Entry 8ILB (electron microscopy, 3.00 A resolution); this record covers chains A and B of the 18 polymer chains in the assembly.

== Chain A (and B) ==
Protein: Ribulose bisphosphate carboxylase large chain
From: Synechococcus elongatus PCC 6301
Notes: EC 4.1.1.39; chain B of this document is another copy of the same molecule, construct and numbering; everything in this record applies to it too
UniProtKB: P00880 (RBL_SYNP6); residue numbers follow UniProt; this construct covers 1-472
Sequence (472 residues; row label = number of the first residue in the row):
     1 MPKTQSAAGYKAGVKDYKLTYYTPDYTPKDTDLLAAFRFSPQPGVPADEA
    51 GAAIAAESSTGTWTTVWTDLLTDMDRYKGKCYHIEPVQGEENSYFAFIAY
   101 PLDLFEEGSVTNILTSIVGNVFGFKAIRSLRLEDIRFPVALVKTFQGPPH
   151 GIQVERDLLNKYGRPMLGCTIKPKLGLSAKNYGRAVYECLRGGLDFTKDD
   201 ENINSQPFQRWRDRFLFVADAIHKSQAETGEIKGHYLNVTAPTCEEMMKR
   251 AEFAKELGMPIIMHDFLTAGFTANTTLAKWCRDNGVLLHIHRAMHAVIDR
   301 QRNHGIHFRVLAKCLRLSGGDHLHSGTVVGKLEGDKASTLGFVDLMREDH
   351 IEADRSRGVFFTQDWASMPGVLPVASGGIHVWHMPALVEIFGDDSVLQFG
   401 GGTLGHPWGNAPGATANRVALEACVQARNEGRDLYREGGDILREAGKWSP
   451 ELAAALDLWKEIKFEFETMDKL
Unresolved in the structure: 1-13, 470-472 (chain B: 1-15, 467-472)
Curated features (UniProtKB/Swiss-Prot):
  - motif: Glu461 to Glu467 (Interacts with RbcX2)
  - active site (Proton acceptor): Lys172, His291
  - binding site (substrate): Asn120, Thr170, Lys174, Arg292, His324, Ser376
  - binding site (Mg(2+)): Lys198, Asp200, Glu201
  - site: Lys331 (Transition state stabilizer)
  - modified residue: Lys198 (N6-carboxylysine)
  - mutagenesis: Glu49 (E49A/C: Does not form the RbcL8-(RbcX2)8 complex), Ala53 (A53H: Wild-type formation of the RbcL8-(RbcX2)8 complex), Trp67 to Leu71 (Alters the RbcL-RbcS interface, RbcS cannot displace RbcX2 from assembly intermediate), Glu106 (E106Q: Protein aggregates, forms RbcL2-RbcX(2)2 homodimer intermediate poorly), Ala126 (A126Y: Reduced formation of the RbcL8-(RbcX2)8 complex), Arg212 (R212S: Forms stable homodimer in presence of RbcX2 but does not form RbcL8 form), Glu461 to Leu472 (Remains bound to GroEL), Phe464 (F464A: Remains bound to GroEL), Phe466 (F466A: Remains bound to GroEL)

== How chain A and chain B interact ==
Pairs across the interface (98):
  Thr60(A) - Lys172(B)  hydrogen bond
  Thr62(A) - Lys172(B)
  Trp67(A) - Lys172(B)
  Trp67(A) - Leu404(B)
  Trp67(A) - Gly405(B)
  Tyr77(A) - Leu175(B)  hydrophobic
  Tyr77(A) - Gly176(B)
  Tyr77(A) - Phe208(B)
  Asp103(A) - Gln206(B)
  Asp103(A) - Pro207(B)
  Asp103(A) - Phe208(B)
  Leu104(A) - Leu175(B)  hydrophobic
  Leu104(A) - Gln206(B)  hydrogen bond (backbone-side chain)
  Glu106(A) - Asn204(B)
  Glu106(A) - Ser205(B)
  Glu106(A) - Pro242(B)
  Glu106(A) - Arg250(B)  salt bridge
  Glu107(A) - Arg210(B)  salt bridge
  Gly108(A) - Pro242(B)
  Ser109(A) - Pro242(B)
  Thr111(A) - Thr240(B)
  Thr111(A) - Thr268(B)
  Asn112(A) - Asn204(B)
  Asn112(A) - Gln206(B)  hydrogen bond
  Thr115(A) - Glu201(B)  hydrogen bond
  Thr115(A) - Ala293(B)
  Ser116(A) - Asn202(B)
  Val118(A) - Met294(B)  hydrophobic
  Gly119(A) - Met294(B)  hydrogen bond (backbone-backbone)
  Asn120(A) - Glu201(B)
  Phe122(A) - Ala296(B)
  Phe122(A) - Val297(B)  hydrophobic
  Phe122(A) - Arg300(B)
  Gly123(A) - Ala296(B)
  Phe124(A) - Arg300(B)  hydrogen bond (backbone-side chain)
  Lys125(A) - Arg300(B)
  Ile127(A) - Arg300(B)  hydrogen bond (backbone-side chain)
  Arg128(A) - Arg300(B)
  Arg128(A) - Gln301(B)  hydrogen bond (backbone-side chain)
  Pro173(A) - Trp67(B)
  Leu175(A) - Tyr77(B)
  Leu175(A) - Leu104(B)  hydrophobic
  Gly176(A) - Tyr77(B)
  Glu201(A) - Thr115(B)
  Asn204(A) - Glu106(B)
  Asn204(A) - Asn112(B)
  Ser205(A) - Glu106(B)  hydrogen bond
  Gln206(A) - Leu104(B)  hydrogen bond (side chain-backbone)
  Gln206(A) - Asn112(B)
  Phe208(A) - Asp103(B)
  Arg210(A) - Glu107(B)  salt bridge
  Ala241(A) - Thr272(B)  hydrogen bond (backbone-side chain)
  Pro242(A) - Gly108(B)
  Pro242(A) - Ser109(B)
  Pro242(A) - Thr272(B)
  Pro242(A) - Thr275(B)
  Thr243(A) - Thr272(B)
  Thr243(A) - Thr275(B)
  Thr243(A) - Thr276(B)
  Cys244(A) - Thr272(B)
  Cys244(A) - Thr276(B)  hydrogen bond (backbone-side chain)
  Glu245(A) - Thr276(B)
  Thr268(A) - Thr111(B)
  Thr268(A) - Thr115(B)  hydrogen bond
  Ala269(A) - Ala269(B)
  Ala269(A) - Gly270(B)
  Ala269(A) - Phe271(B)
  Ala269(A) - Thr272(B)
  Gly270(A) - Ala269(B)
  Gly270(A) - Gly270(B)
  Phe271(A) - Ala269(B)
  Thr272(A) - Ala241(B)
  Thr272(A) - Pro242(B)
  Thr272(A) - Thr243(B)
  Thr272(A) - Cys244(B)
  Thr272(A) - Ala269(B)
  Thr275(A) - Pro242(B)
  Thr275(A) - Thr243(B)
  Thr276(A) - Thr243(B)
  Thr276(A) - Cys244(B)  hydrogen bond (side chain-backbone)
  Thr276(A) - Glu245(B)
  Lys279(A) - Thr243(B)
  Met294(A) - Val118(B)  hydrophobic
  Met294(A) - Gly119(B)  hydrogen bond (backbone-backbone)
  Ala296(A) - Phe122(B)
  Ala296(A) - Gly123(B)
  Ala296(A) - His304(B)  hydrogen bond (backbone-side chain)
  Val297(A) - Phe122(B)  hydrophobic
  Val297(A) - Ile298(B)  hydrophobic
  Arg300(A) - Phe122(B)  hydrogen bond (side chain-backbone)
  Arg300(A) - Phe124(B)  hydrogen bond (side chain-backbone)
  Arg300(A) - Ile127(B)  hydrogen bond (side chain-backbone)
  Arg300(A) - Arg128(B)
  Gln301(A) - Arg128(B)
  Gln301(A) - His304(B)  hydrogen bond
  His304(A) - Ala296(B)  hydrogen bond (side chain-backbone)
  His304(A) - Gln301(B)  hydrogen bond
  Ile306(A) - Val297(B)  hydrophobic
Also at the interface, not in a pair above, chain A (68 interface residues in all): Gly61, Thr68, Leu71, Phe105, Leu114, Ser129, Lys174, Leu177, Asn202, Pro207, Thr240, Arg250, Asp265, Ala273, Ala293, Ile298
Also at the interface, not in a pair above, chain B (64 interface residues in all): Leu70, Phe105, Ser116, Lys125, Ser129, Asn181, Asp265, Ala273, Lys279, Ile306, Gly401

== Overview ==
Chain A and chain B form an interface of 68 and 64 residues respectively, with 22 hydrogen bonds and 3 salt
bridges. Polar pairs include Glu106(A)-Arg250(B), Glu107(A)-Arg210(B) and Thr60(A)-Lys172(B).
Chain A and chain B are both Ribulose bisphosphate carboxylase large chain (Synechococcus elongatus PCC 6301);
the structure, The complexes of RbcL, AtRaf1 and AtBSD2 (LFB), was determined by electron microscopy together
with 8ILM, 8IO2, 8IOJ and 8IOL from the same study.
